Entry 4IR1 (X-ray diffraction, 2.38 A resolution); this record covers chains F and H of the 3 polymer chains in the assembly.

Chain F:
Molecule: DNA polymerase IV
From: Escherichia coli
Notes: EC 2.7.7.7
Reference sequence: Q47155 (DPO4_ECOLI); residues 2-351 here = UniProt positions 2-351
Sequence (352 residues; row label = number of the first residue in the row; numbering starts at 0):
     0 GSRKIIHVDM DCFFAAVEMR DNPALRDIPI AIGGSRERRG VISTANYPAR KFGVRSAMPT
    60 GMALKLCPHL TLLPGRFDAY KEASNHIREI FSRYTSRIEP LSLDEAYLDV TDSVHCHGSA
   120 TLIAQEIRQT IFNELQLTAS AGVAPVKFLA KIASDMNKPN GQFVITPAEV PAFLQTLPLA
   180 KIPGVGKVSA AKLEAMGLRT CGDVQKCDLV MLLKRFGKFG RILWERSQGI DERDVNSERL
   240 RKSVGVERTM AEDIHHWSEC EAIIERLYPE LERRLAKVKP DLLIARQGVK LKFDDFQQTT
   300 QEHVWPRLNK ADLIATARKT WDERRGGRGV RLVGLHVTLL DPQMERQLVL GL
Disordered / not traced: 342-351
Construct notes: expression tag (0-1)
Bound ions: Mg2+ site 1: Asp8, Met9, Asp103 (together with 1FZ); Mg2+ site 2: Asp103, Glu104 (together with 1FZ)
Ligand contacts: 1FZ (5'-O-[(R)-hydroxy{[(R)-hydroxy(phosphonooxy)phosphoryl]amino}phosphoryl]thymidine): Asp8, Met9, Asp10, Cys11, Phe12, Phe13, Ser42, Thr43, Tyr46, Arg49, Ser55, Ala56, Asp103, Glu104, Lys157
UniProt features mapped onto this chain:
  - active site: Glu104
  - binding site (Mg(2+)): Asp8, Asp103
  - site: Phe13 (Substrate discrimination)
  - natural variant: Glu36 to Arg38 (sequence variant, change not given here; In strain: ECOR 45B1), Gln124 (Q124K: In strain: ECOR 35D), Asn132 (N132S: In strain: ECOR 34B1 and ECOR 37UG), Gln135 (Q135H: In strain: ECOR 70B1), Pro170 (P170S: In strain: ECOR 37UG), Ala171 (A171T: In strain: ECOR 45B1, ECOR 46D and 2 more), Leu176 (L176F: In strain: ECOR 37UG), Gly201 (G201S: In strain: ECOR 59B2), Met210 (M210I: In strain: ECOR 37UG, ECOR 45B1 and 4 more; M210T: In strain: ECOR 35D, ECOR 46D and 6 more), Arg225 (R225C: In strain: ECOR 59B2 and ECOR 60B2), Ala310 (A310S: In strain: ECOR 57B2, ECOR 59B2 and 2 more), Asp321 (D321N: In strain: ECOR 35D)
  - mutagenesis: Asp8 (D8A/H: Loss of function), Arg49 (R49A/F: Loss of function), Asp103 (D103A/N: Loss of function), Glu104 (E104A: Loss of function)
Reported in the primary citation:
  - catalytic residues: Asp8, Asp103
  - catalytic residues: Glu104 (proposed by the authors, not directly observed)
  - Mg2+ coordination: Asp8, Met9, Asp103
  - binding site for the 18-nt DNA strand: Arg38, Gly39, Val40, Ser42, Ala56, Thr248, Lys291, Phe295, Arg330
  - binding site for 1FZ: Asp8, Met9, Asp10, Cys11, Phe12, Phe13, Ser42, Thr43, Tyr46, Arg49, Ser55, Asp103, Lys157
  - mutagenesis - S42A: decreased catalytic activity on misincorporation
  - specificity-determining residues: Ser42

Chain H:
Molecule: 14-nt DNA strand
Sequence (14 nucleotides; row label = number of the first residue in the row):
   860 GGGTCCTAGG ACCC

How chain F and chain H interact:
Pairs across the interface (26; chain F residue first):
  Ser101(F) - DC873(H)  hydrogen bond to the phosphate
  Asp103(F) - DC873(H)  phosphate contact
  Glu104(F) - DC873(H)  phosphate contact
  Lys150(F) - DC873(H)  salt bridge to the phosphate
  Ile181(F) - DC872(H)  phosphate contact
  Pro182(F) - DC872(H)  phosphate contact
  Gly183(F) - DC871(H)  sugar contact
  Gly183(F) - DC872(H)  hydrogen bond to the phosphate
  Val184(F) - DC872(H)  phosphate contact
  Gly185(F) - DC871(H)  hydrogen bond to the phosphate
  Lys186(F) - DC871(H)  phosphate contact
  Val187(F) - DC871(H)  hydrogen bond to the phosphate
  Ser188(F) - DA870(H)  phosphate contact
  Ser188(F) - DC871(H)  hydrogen bond to the phosphate
  Arg285(F) - DT866(H)  salt bridge to the phosphate
  Thr298(F) - DG868(H)  hydrogen bond to the phosphate
  Thr299(F) - DA867(H)  phosphate contact
  Thr299(F) - DG868(H)  hydrogen bond to the phosphate
  Gln300(F) - DA867(H)  phosphate contact
  Glu301(F) - DT866(H)  sugar contact
  Glu301(F) - DA867(H)  hydrogen bond to the phosphate
  His302(F) - DT866(H)  phosphate contact
  Val303(F) - DC865(H)  phosphate contact
  Val303(F) - DT866(H)  hydrogen bond to the phosphate
  Arg323(F) - DA867(H)  salt bridge to the phosphate
  Arg323(F) - DG868(H)  salt bridge to the phosphate
Other interface residues (no listed pair), chain F (22 interface residues in all): Leu100, Gln297
Other interface residues (no listed pair), chain H (9 interface residues in all): DG869

Summary:
22 residues of chain F face 9 of chain H across their interface, with 9 hydrogen bonds and 4 salt bridges.
Among the polar pairs are Ser101(F)-DC873(H), Gly183(F)-DC872(H) and Gly185(F)-DC871(H). Chain F binds
compound 1FZ. From the paper: catalytic residues Asp8(F), Asp103(F) and Glu104(F); S42A of chain F reduces
catalytic activity on misincorporation.
Chain F is DNA polymerase IV (Escherichia coli) and chain H is a 14-nt DNA strand; the structure,
Polymerase-DNA Complex, was determined by X-ray diffraction (same publication as 4IR9, 4IRK, 4IRC and 4IRD).
